PDB entry 1P84 | X-ray diffraction, 2.50 A resolution | chains C and G of the 9 polymer chains in the assembly

[Chain C]
Molecule: cytochrome b
From: Saccharomyces cerevisiae
Notes: EC 1.10.2.2
UniProt: P00163 (CYB_YEAST); residues 1-385 here = UniProt positions 1-385
Amino-acid sequence (385 residues; row label = number of the first residue in the row):
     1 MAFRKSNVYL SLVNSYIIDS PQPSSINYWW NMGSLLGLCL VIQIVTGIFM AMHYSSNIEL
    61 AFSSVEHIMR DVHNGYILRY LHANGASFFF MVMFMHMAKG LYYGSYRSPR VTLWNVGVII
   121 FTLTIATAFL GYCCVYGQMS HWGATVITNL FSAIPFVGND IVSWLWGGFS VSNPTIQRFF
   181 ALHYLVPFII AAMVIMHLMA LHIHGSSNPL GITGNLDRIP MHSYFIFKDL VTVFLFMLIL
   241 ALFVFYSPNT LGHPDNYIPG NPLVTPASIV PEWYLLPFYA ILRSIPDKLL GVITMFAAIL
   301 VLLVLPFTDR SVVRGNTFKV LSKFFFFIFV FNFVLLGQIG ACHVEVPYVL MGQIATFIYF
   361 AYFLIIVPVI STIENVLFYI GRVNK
Construct notes: conflict Thr122 (Ile in P00163)
Metal / ion sites: heme c Fe site 1: His82, His183; heme c Fe site 2: His96, His197
Small-molecule neighbours:
  - 1,2-Distearoyl-sn-glycerophosphoethanolamine (3PE), molecule 1: Phe3, Asn7, Tyr9, Leu10, Val13, Thr112, Asn115, Val116, Ile119, Ala192, Met193, Ile195, Met196, Met199
  - 1,2-Distearoyl-sn-glycerophosphoethanolamine (3PE), molecule 2: Trp29, Phe94, Met95, Met97, Ala98, Lys99, Leu101, Tyr102, Tyr103, Phe121, Phe278, Leu302, Thr317, Phe326, Phe327, Phe329, Val330, Phe331, Phe333, Val334, Tyr359
  - 1,2-diacyl-glycerol-3-sn-phosphate (3PH), molecule 1: Ser34, Gly37, Leu38, Val41, His222, Ile226, Phe227, Leu230, Val233, Phe234
  - 1,2-diacyl-glycerol-3-sn-phosphate (3PH), molecule 2: Ile42, Val45, Ile77, Leu81, Met237, Leu240, Ala241, Phe245
  - DBT (5-heptyl-6-hydroxy-1,3-benzothiazole-4,7-dione): Ile125, Met139, Trp142, Gly143, Val146, Ile147, Ile269, Pro271, Leu275, Phe278, Tyr279, Leu282, Met295, Ile299
  - heme c (HEC), molecule 1: Trp29, Trp30, Asn31, Met32, Gly33, Ser34, Leu36, Gly37, Phe89, Met93, His96, Met97, Lys99, Ser105, Tyr106, Leu113, Trp114, Gly117, Val118, Ile120, Phe121, Ile190, Val194, His197, Leu198, Leu201, Ser206, Ser207
  - heme c (HEC), molecule 2: Leu40, Gln43, Ile44, Gly47, Ile48, Met50, Ala51, Tyr54, Val65, Arg79, His82, Ala83, Ala86, Phe89, Thr127, Ala128, Gly131, Tyr132, Cys134, Val135, Phe180, His183, Tyr184, Pro187, Tyr274
  - 1,2-diacyl-sn-glycero-3-phosphocholine (PC1): Met91, Phe94, Thr250, Leu251, Gly252, His253, Ser268, Val270, Trp273, Leu276, Pro277, Phe333, Val334, Gly337, Gln338, Ala341
  - UQ6 (5-(3,7,11,15,19,23-hexamethyl-tetracosa-2,6,10,14,18,22-hexaenyl)-2,3-dimethoxy-6-methyl-benzene-1,4-diol): Tyr16, Gln22, Ile26, Trp30, Gly33, Ser34, Gly37, Leu40, Val41, Ile44, Val45, Ile48, Phe49, Met52, Leu182, Leu185, Phe188, Leu198, Leu201, Ser206, Met221, Asp229
Swiss-Prot annotation at these positions:
  - binding site (a ubiquinone): Tyr16, His202
  - binding site (heme b): His82, His96, His183, His197
From the paper describing this entry:
  - binding site for DBT: Met139, Trp142, Gly143, Val146, Ile147, Ile269, Pro271, Glu272, Leu275, Phe278, Tyr279, Met295, Ile299
  - conformationally variable residues (loop rearrangement, side-chain flip): Phe129, Tyr132, His253, Ala267 to Val270, Glu272
  - binding site for heme c: Arg79, Glu272
  - contacts within the chain: His253-Glu272 (hydrogen bond), Glu272-Tyr274 (hydrogen bond)
  - binding site for 1,2-diacyl-sn-glycero-3-phosphocholine: Ser268, Trp273
  - catalytic residues: Glu272, Tyr279 (proposed by the authors, not directly observed)

[Chain G]
Molecule: Ubiquinol-cytochrome C reductase complex 14 kDa protein
From: Saccharomyces cerevisiae
Notes: EC 1.10.2.2
UniProt: P00128 (UCR7_YEAST); residue numbers follow UniProt; this construct covers 3-127
Amino-acid sequence (125 residues; row label = number of the first residue in the row):
     3 QSFTSIARIG DYILKSPVLS KLCVPVANQF INLAGYKKLG LKFDDLIAEE NPIMQTALRR
    63 LPEDESYARA YRIIRAHQTE LTHHLLPRNE WIKAQEDVPY LLPYILEAEA AAKEKDELDN
   123 IEVSK

[Interface between chain C and chain G]
Contacting residue pairs (60):
  Ser24(C) with His79(G); Leu83(G)
  Ser25(C) with His79(G)
  Pro109(C) with Glu52(G)
  Asn208(C) with His79(G)
  Leu210(C) with Leu41(G), hydrophobic; Ala78(G), hydrophobic; His79(G); Glu82(G)
  Ile212(C) with Asp47(G); Leu48(G), hydrophobic; Ile75(G), hydrophobic
  Thr213(C) with Glu51(G); His79(G)
  Leu216(C) with Ala72(G), hydrophobic; Ile76(G), hydrophobic
  Arg310(C) with Gln3(G), hydrogen bond (backbone-backbone)
  Val312(C) with Gln3(G); Phe5(G), hydrophobic; Ala50(G), hydrogen bond (backbone-backbone)
  Val313(C) with Leu48(G)
  Arg314(C) with Ala50(G); Glu52(G), salt bridge
  Phe318(C) with Ala36(G); Tyr38(G), hydrophobic; Leu41(G), hydrophobic; Leu48(G), hydrophobic
  Val320(C) with Phe32(G), hydrophobic; Leu35(G), hydrophobic
  Thr372(C) with Gln3(G)
  Glu374(C) with Phe32(G)
  Asn375(C) with Gln3(G), hydrogen bond; Ile8(G)
  Val376(C) with Ile11(G), hydrophobic
  Leu377(C) with Ala29(G); Phe32(G), hydrophobic
  Phe378(C) with Phe32(G), hydrophobic; Ile33(G); Phe45(G), hydrophobic
  Tyr379(C) with Ile8(G), hydrophobic; Ala9(G); Gly12(G); Asp13(G), hydrogen bond; Leu104(G), hydrophobic
  Ile380(C) with Gly12(G); Leu16(G), hydrophobic; Cys25(G), hydrophobic; Val26(G); Ala29(G), hydrophobic
  Gly381(C) with Asn30(G), hydrogen bond (backbone-side chain); Ile33(G)
  Arg382(C) with Ile33(G); Tyr38(G); Phe45(G); Asp46(G), salt bridge; Asp99(G), salt bridge; Pro101(G)
  Val383(C) with Leu16(G)
  Lys385(C) with Asp13(G); Leu16(G)
Also at the interface, not in a pair above, chain C (33 interface residues in all): Arg107, Ser108, Pro209, Gly214, Asp217, Thr317, Leu321
Also at the interface, not in a pair above, chain G (40 interface residues in all): Ile15, Lys17, Gly37, Leu43, Ile49

[In short]
33 residues of chain C face 40 of chain G across their interface, with 5 hydrogen bonds and 3 salt bridges.
Polar contacts include Arg314(C)-Glu52(G), Arg382(C)-Asp46(G) and Arg382(C)-Asp99(G). The paper reports
catalytic residues Glu272(C) and Tyr279(C); a binding site for DBT at Met139(C), Trp142(C) and Gly143(C) among
others.
Here chain C is cytochrome b and chain G is Ubiquinol-cytochrome C reductase complex 14 kDa protein, both from
Saccharomyces cerevisiae. Entry 1P84 (HDBT inhibited Yeast Cytochrome bc1 Complex) was determined by X-ray
diffraction.
